6HWL - chains A and B; structure by X-ray diffraction, 2.15 A resolution.

== Chain A (and B) ==
Molecule: Glucosamine kinase
Organism: Streptacidiphilus jiangxiensis
Notes: chain B of this document is another copy of the same molecule, construct and numbering; everything in this record applies to it too
UniProtKB: A0A1H7TQR5 (A0A1H7TQR5_9ACTN); residue numbers follow UniProt; this construct covers 1-438
Sequence (451 residues; row label = number of the first residue in the row):
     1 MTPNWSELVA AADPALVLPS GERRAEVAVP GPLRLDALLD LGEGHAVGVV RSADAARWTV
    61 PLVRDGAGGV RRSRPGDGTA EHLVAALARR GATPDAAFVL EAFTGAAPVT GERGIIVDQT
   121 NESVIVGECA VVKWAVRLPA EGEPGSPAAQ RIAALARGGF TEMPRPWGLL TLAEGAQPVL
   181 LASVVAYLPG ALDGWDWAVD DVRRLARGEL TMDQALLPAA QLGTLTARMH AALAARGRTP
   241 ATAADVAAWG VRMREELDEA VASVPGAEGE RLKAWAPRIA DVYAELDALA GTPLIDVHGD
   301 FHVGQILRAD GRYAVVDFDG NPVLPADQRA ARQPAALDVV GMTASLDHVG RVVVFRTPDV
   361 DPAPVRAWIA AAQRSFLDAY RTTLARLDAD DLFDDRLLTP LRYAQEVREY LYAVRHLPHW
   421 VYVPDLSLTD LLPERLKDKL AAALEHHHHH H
Unresolved in the structure: 20-25, 90-93, 118-120, 434-451 (chain B: 1-3, 9-13, 21-32, 64-71, 91-95, 105-110, 117-120, 142, 442-451)
Differences from the reference sequence: expression tag (439-451)
UniProt features mapped onto this chain:
  - motif: Q405 to W420 (Substrate specificity determinant motif)
  - binding site (ATP): K133, A186 to L188, D193
  - binding site (D-glucosamine): D300, E409
  - binding site (Mg(2+)): Q305, D317, D319
What the authors report for this chain:
  - binding site for the ligand ADP: V131, K133, P164, V185, A186, Y187, L188, D193, V316
  - Mg2+ coordination: Q305, D317
  - conformationally variable residues (side-chain flip): D317
  - catalytic residues: K133, D300, Q305, D317
  - binding site for phosphate ion: D300
  - binding site for 2-amino-2-deoxy-beta-D-glucopyranose: W195, D300, H302, Q405, E409, Y412, W420
  - contacts within the chain: Q405-R408 (hydrogen bond)
  - specificity-determining residues: Q405 to R408
  - mutagenesis - Q405A: unchanged catalytic activity on glucose
  - specificity-determining residues: E409 (proposed by the authors, not directly observed)

== How chain A and chain B interact ==
Contacting residue pairs (4):
  R381(A) - R374(B)
  D395(A) - R374(B)  salt bridge
  T399(A) - D213(B)  hydrogen bond
  P433(A) - Q214(B)
Interface residues without a listed pair, chain A (5 interface residues in all): L431
Interface residues without a listed pair, chain B (4 interface residues in all): T211

== Summary ==
The interface between chain A and chain B involves 5 residues on one side and 4 on the other; the contacts
include 1 hydrogen bond and 1 salt bridge. Polar pairs include D395(A)-R374(B) and T399(A)-D213(B). The paper
reports catalytic residues K133(A), D300(A) and Q305(A) among others; Q405A of chain A leaves catalytic
activity on glucose unchanged.
Both chains are Glucosamine kinase (Streptacidiphilus jiangxiensis). Entry 6HWL (Glucosamine kinase in complex
with glucosamine, ADP and inorganic phosphate) was determined by X-ray diffraction, deposited together with
6HWJ and 6HWK.
